Entry 7RE0 (electron microscopy, 3.50 A resolution); this record covers chains B and C of the 8 polymer chains in the assembly.

Chain B:
Molecule: Non-structural protein 8
Organism: Severe acute respiratory syndrome coronavirus 2
UniProt: P0DTD1 (R1AB_SARS2); residues 1-198 here correspond to UniProt positions 3943-4140 (UniProt number = residue number + 3942)
Sequence (199 residues; row label = number of the first residue in the row; numbering starts at 0):
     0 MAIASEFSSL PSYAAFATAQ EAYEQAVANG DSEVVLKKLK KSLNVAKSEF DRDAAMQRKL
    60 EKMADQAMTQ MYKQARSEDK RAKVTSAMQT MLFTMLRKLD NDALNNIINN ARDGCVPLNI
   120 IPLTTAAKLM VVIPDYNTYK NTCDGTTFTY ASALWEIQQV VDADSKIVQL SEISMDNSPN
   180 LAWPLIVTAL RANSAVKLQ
Disordered / not traced: 0-5, 192-198
Sequence notes: initiating methionine (0)
Curated features (UniProtKB/Swiss-Prot):
  - site: Gln198 (Cleavage)

Chain C:
Molecule: Non-structural protein 7
Organism: Severe acute respiratory syndrome coronavirus 2
UniProt: P0DTD1 (R1AB_SARS2); residues 1-83 here correspond to UniProt positions 3860-3942 (UniProt number = residue number + 3859)
Sequence (88 residues; numbered -4 to 83; the number before each row is that of its first residue; numbers below 1 keep their minus sign (Gly-4 is residue -4)):
    -4 GPVDMSKMSD VKCTSVVLLS VLQQLRVESS SKLWAQCVQL HNDILLAKDT TEAFEKMVSL
    56 LSVLLSMQGA VDINKLCEEM LDNRATLQ
Disordered / not traced: -4 to 0, 76-83
Sequence notes: expression tag (-4 to 0)
Curated features (UniProtKB/Swiss-Prot):
  - site: Gln83 (Cleavage)

How chain B and chain C interact:
Pairs across the interface - 7 pairs, chain B then chain C:
  Ala162(B) - Ser26(C)
  Asp163(B) - Ser24(C)
  Asp163(B) - Ser25(C)
  Asp163(B) - Ser26(C)  hydrogen bond (side chain-backbone)
  Pro178(B) - Lys27(C)  hydrogen bond (backbone-side chain)
  Leu180(B) - Lys27(C)  hydrogen bond (backbone-side chain)
  Ala181(B) - Ser26(C)
Also at the interface, not in a pair above, chain B (6 interface residues in all): Asn179

In short:
6 residues of chain B and 4 residues of chain C are in contact, with 3 hydrogen bonds. Among the polar pairs
are Asp163(B)-Ser26(C), Pro178(B)-Lys27(C) and Leu180(B)-Lys27(C).
Chain B is Non-structural protein 8 and chain C is Non-structural protein 7, both from Severe acute
respiratory syndrome coronavirus 2; the structure, SARS-CoV-2 replication-transcription complex bound to nsp13
helicase - nsp13(2)-RTC - swiveled class, was determined by electron microscopy together with 7RDX, 7RDY,
7RDZ, 7RE1, 7RE2 and 7RE3 from the same study.
